PDB entry 8K5A | electron microscopy, 3.30 A resolution | chains C and D of the 9 polymer chains in the assembly

== Chain C ==
Molecule: DNA-directed RNA polymerase subunit beta
Source organism: Escherichia coli K-12
Notes: EC 2.7.7.6
Reference sequence: P0A8V2 (RPOB_ECOLI); residue numbers follow UniProt; this construct covers 3-1342
Chain sequence (1340 residues; row label = number of the first residue in the row):
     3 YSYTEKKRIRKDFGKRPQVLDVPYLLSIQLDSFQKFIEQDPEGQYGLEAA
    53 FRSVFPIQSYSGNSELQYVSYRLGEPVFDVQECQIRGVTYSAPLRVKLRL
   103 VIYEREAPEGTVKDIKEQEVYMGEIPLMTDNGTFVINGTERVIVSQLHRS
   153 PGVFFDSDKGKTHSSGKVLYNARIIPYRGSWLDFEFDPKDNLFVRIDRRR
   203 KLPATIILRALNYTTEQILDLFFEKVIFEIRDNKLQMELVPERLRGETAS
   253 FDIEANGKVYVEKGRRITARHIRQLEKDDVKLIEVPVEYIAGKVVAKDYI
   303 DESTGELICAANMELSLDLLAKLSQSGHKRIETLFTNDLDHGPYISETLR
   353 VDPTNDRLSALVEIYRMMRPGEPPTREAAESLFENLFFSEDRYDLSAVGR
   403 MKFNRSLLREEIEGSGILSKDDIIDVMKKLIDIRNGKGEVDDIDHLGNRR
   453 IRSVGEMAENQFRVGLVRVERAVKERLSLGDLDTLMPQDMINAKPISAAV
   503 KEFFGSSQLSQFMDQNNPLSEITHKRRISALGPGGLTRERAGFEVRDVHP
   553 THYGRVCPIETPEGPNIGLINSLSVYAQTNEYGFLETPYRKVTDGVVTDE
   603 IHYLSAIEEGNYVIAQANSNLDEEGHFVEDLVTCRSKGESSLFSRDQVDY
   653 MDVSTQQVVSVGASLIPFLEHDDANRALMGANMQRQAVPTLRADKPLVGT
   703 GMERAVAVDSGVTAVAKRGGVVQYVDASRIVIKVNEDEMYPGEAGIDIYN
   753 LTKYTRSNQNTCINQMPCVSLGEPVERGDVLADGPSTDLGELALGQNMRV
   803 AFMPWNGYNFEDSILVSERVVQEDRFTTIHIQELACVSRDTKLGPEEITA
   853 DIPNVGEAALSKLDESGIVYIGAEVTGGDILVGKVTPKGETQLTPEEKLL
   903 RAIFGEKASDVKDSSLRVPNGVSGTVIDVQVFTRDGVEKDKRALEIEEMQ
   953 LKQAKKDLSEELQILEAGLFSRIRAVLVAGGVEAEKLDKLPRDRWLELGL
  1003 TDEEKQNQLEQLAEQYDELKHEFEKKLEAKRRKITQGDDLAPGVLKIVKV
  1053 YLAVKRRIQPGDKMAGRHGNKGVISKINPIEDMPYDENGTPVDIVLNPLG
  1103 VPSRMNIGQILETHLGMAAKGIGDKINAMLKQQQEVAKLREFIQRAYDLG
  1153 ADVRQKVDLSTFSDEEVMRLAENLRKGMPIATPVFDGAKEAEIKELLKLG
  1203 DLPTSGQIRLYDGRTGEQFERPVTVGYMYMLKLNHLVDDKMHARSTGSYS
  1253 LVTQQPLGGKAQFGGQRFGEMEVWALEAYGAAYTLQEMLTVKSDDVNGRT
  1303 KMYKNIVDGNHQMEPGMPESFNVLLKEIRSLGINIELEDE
Curated features (UniProtKB/Swiss-Prot):
  - modified residue (N6-acetyllysine): Lys-1022, Lys-1200
  - mutagenesis: Ile-561 (I561S: Resistant to antibiotics salinamide A and B), Ile-569 (I569S: Resistant to antibiotics salinamide A and B), Ala-665 (A665E: Resistant to antibiotics salinamide A and B), Asp-675 (D675A/G: Resistant to antibiotics salinamide A and B), Asn-677 (N677H/K: Resistant to antibiotics salinamide A and B), Leu-680 (L680M: Resistant to antibiotics salinamide A and B), Glu-813 (E813K: Disrupts the enzyme's active center)

== Chain D ==
Molecule: DNA-directed RNA polymerase subunit beta'
Source organism: Escherichia coli K-12
Notes: EC 2.7.7.6
Reference sequence: P0A8T7 (RPOC_ECOLI); residues 14-1376 here = UniProt positions 14-1376
Chain sequence (1363 residues; row label = number of the first residue in the row):
    14 TEEFDAIKIALASPDMIRSWSFGEVKKPETINYRTFKPERDGLFCARIFG
    64 PVKDYECLCGKYKRLKHRGVICEKCGVEVTQTKVRRERMGHIELASPTAH
   114 IWFLKSLPSRIGLLLDMPLRDIERVLYFESYVVIEGGMTNLERQQILTEE
   164 QYLDALEEFGDEFDAKMGAEAIQALLKSMDLEQECEQLREELNETNSETK
   214 RKKLTKRIKLLEAFVQSGNKPEWMILTVLPVLPPDLRPLVPLDGGRFATS
   264 DLNDLYRRVINRNNRLKRLLDLAAPDIIVRNEKRMLQEAVDALLDNGRRG
   314 RAITGSNKRPLKSLADMIKGKQGRFRQNLLGKRVDYSGRSVITVGPYLRL
   364 HQCGLPKKMALELFKPFIYGKLELRGLATTIKAAKKMVEREEAVVWDILD
   414 EVIREHPVLLNRAPTLHRLGIQAFEPVLIEGKAIQLHPLVCAAYNADFDG
   464 DQMAVHVPLTLEAQLEARALMMSTNNILSPANGEPIIVPSQDVVLGLYYM
   514 TRDCVNAKGEGMVLTGPKEAERLYRSGLASLHARVKVRITEYEKDANGEL
   564 VAKTSLKDTTVGRAILWMIVPKGLPYSIVNQALGKKAISKMLNTCYRILG
   614 LKPTVIFADQIMYTGFAYAARSGASVGIDDMVIPEKKHEIISEAEAEVAE
   664 IQEQFQSGLVTAGERYNKVIDIWAAANDRVSKAMMDNLQTETVINRDGQE
   714 EKQVSFNSIYMMADSGARGSAAQIRQLAGMRGLMAKPDGSIIETPITANF
   764 REGLNVLQYFISTHGARKGLADTALKTANSGYLTRRLVDVAQDLVVTEDD
   814 CGTHEGIMMTPVIEGGDVKEPLRDRVLGRVTAEDVLKPGTADILVPRNTL
   864 LHEQWCDLLEENSVDAVKVRSVVSCDTDFGVCAHCYGRDLARGHIINKGE
   914 AIGVIAAQSIGEPGTQLTMRTFHIGGAASRAAAESSIQVKNKGSIKLSNV
   964 KSVVNSSGKLVITSRNTELKLIDEFGRTKESYKVPYGAVLAKGDGEQVAG
  1014 GETVANWDPHTMPVITEVSGFVRFTDMIDGQTITRQTDELTGLSSLVVLD
  1064 SAERTAGGKDLRPALKIVDAQGNDVLIPGTDMPAQYFLPGKAIVQLEDGV
  1114 QISSGDTLARIPQESGGTKDITGGLPRVADLFEARRPKEPAILAEISGIV
  1164 SFGKETKGKRRLVITPVDGSDPYEEMIPKWRQLNVFEGERVERGDVISDG
  1214 PEAPHDILRLRGVHAVTRYIVNEVQDVYRLQGVKINDKHIEVIVRQMLRK
  1264 ATIVNAGSSDFLEGEQVEYSRVKIANRELEANGKVGATYSRDLLGITKAS
  1314 LATESFISAASFQETTRVLTEAAVAGKRDELRGLKENVIVGRLIPAGTGY
  1364 AYHQDRMRRRAAG
Disordered / not traced: 933-943
Curated features (UniProtKB/Swiss-Prot):
  - binding site (Zn(2+)): Cys-70, Cys-72, Cys-85, Cys-88, Cys-814, Cys-888, Cys-895, Cys-898
  - binding site (Mg(2+)): Asp-460, Asp-462, Asp-464
  - modified residue: Lys-983 (N6-acetyllysine)
  - mutagenesis: Gln-504 (Q504P: Resistant to antibiotics salinamide A and B), Asn-690 (N690D: Resistant to antibiotics salinamide A and B), Met-697 (M697V: Resistant to antibiotics salinamide A and B), Ala-735 (A735T: Resistant to antibiotics salinamide A and B), Arg-738 (R738C/H/P/S: Resistant to antibiotics salinamide A and B), Ala-748 (A748E: Resistant to antibiotics salinamide A and B), Pro-758 (P758S/T: Resistant to antibiotics salinamide A and B), Phe-763 (F763C: Resistant to antibiotics salinamide A and B), Ser-775 (S775A: Resistant to antibiotics salinamide A and B), Ala-779 (A779T/V: Resistant to antibiotics salinamide A and B), Arg-780 (R780C: Resistant to antibiotics salinamide A and B), Gly-782 (G782A/C: Resistant to antibiotics salinamide A and B), 1 further mutagenesis entry in UniProt

== Chain C / chain D interface ==
Contacting residue pairs (329):
  Phe-545(C) / Lys-781(D)
  Arg-548(C) / Arg-780(D)  hydrogen bond (backbone-side chain)
  Asp-549(C) / His-777(D)  salt bridge
  Asp-549(C) / Arg-780(D)  hydrogen bond (backbone-side chain)
  Asp-549(C) / Lys-781(D)  salt bridge
  Val-550(C) / His-777(D)
  Val-550(C) / Arg-780(D)
  Tyr-555(C) / Val-769(D)
  Tyr-555(C) / Phe-773(D)  hydrophobic
  Pro-560(C) / Phe-773(D)  hydrophobic
  Pro-560(C) / Thr-776(D)
  Pro-560(C) / Arg-780(D)  hydrogen bond (backbone-side chain)
  Ile-561(C) / Tyr-772(D)  hydrophobic
  Ile-561(C) / Thr-776(D)
  Ile-569(C) / Arg-780(D)
  Ile-569(C) / Leu-783(D)  hydrophobic
  Gly-570(C) / Arg-780(D)
  Gln-618(C) / Val-769(D)
  Gln-618(C) / Leu-770(D)
  Asn-620(C) / Val-769(D)  hydrogen bond (side chain-backbone)
  Ser-642(C) / Leu-770(D)
  Thr-657(C) / Val-769(D)
  Val-660(C) / Val-769(D)  hydrophobic
  Leu-671(C) / Tyr-772(D)
  Glu-672(C) / Glu-765(D)
  Glu-672(C) / Gly-766(D)
  Glu-672(C) / Leu-767(D)  hydrogen bond (backbone-backbone)
  His-673(C) / Phe-763(D)  hydrogen bond (side chain-backbone)
  His-673(C) / Arg-764(D)
  His-673(C) / Glu-765(D)  hydrogen bond (side chain-backbone)
  His-673(C) / Gly-766(D)
  Asp-674(C) / Phe-763(D)
  Asp-674(C) / Tyr-772(D)
  Asp-675(C) / Arg-744(D)  salt bridge
  Asp-675(C) / Phe-763(D)
  Asp-675(C) / Tyr-772(D)
  Ala-676(C) / Tyr-772(D)
  Ala-676(C) / Thr-776(D)
  Ala-676(C) / Ala-779(D)  hydrophobic
  Asn-677(C) / Ala-779(D)
  Asn-677(C) / Leu-783(D)
  Ala-679(C) / Tyr-772(D)
  Leu-680(C) / Leu-783(D)  hydrophobic
  Phe-804(C) / Ser-638(D)  hydrogen bond (backbone-side chain)
  Met-805(C) / Ala-633(D)
  Met-805(C) / Ala-637(D)
  Pro-806(C) / Asp-505(D)
  Pro-806(C) / Ala-637(D)
  Asn-808(C) / Pro-359(D)
  Asn-808(C) / Ala-633(D)
  Gly-809(C) / Val-357(D)
  Gly-809(C) / Pro-359(D)
  Gly-809(C) / Phe-629(D)
  Tyr-810(C) / Pro-359(D)
  Tyr-810(C) / Tyr-360(D)
  Asn-811(C) / Asp-505(D)
  Phe-812(C) / Val-357(D)  hydrophobic
  Phe-812(C) / Pro-451(D)
  Phe-812(C) / Phe-461(D)  hydrophobic
  Phe-812(C) / Ser-503(D)
  Phe-812(C) / Gln-504(D)
  Phe-812(C) / Phe-629(D)  hydrophobic
  Glu-813(C) / Asp-460(D)
  Glu-813(C) / Phe-461(D)
  Glu-813(C) / Gln-504(D)  hydrogen bond
  Glu-813(C) / Arg-731(D)  salt bridge
  Asp-814(C) / Phe-461(D)
  Asp-814(C) / Asp-462(D)
  Ser-815(C) / Val-357(D)
  Ser-815(C) / Phe-461(D)
  Pro-897(C) / Lys-76(D)
  Pro-897(C) / Leu-78(D)  hydrophobic
  Glu-898(C) / Glu-69(D)
  Glu-898(C) / Leu-78(D)
  Gln-1061(C) / Lys-445(D)
  Pro-1062(C) / Ala-446(D)
  Gly-1063(C) / Val-354(D)
  Gly-1063(C) / Thr-356(D)
  Gly-1063(C) / Ala-446(D)
  Lys-1065(C) / Asp-462(D)
  Lys-1065(C) / Gly-463(D)
  Lys-1073(C) / Asp-462(D)  salt bridge
  Gly-1074(C) / Phe-461(D)
  Val-1075(C) / Val-354(D)  hydrophobic
  Val-1075(C) / Ile-355(D)
  Val-1075(C) / Thr-356(D)
  Val-1075(C) / Gly-463(D)
  Ile-1076(C) / Thr-356(D)
  Ser-1077(C) / Thr-356(D)
  Lys-1078(C) / Tyr-360(D)
  Lys-1078(C) / Gln-448(D)
  Asn-1099(C) / Gln-504(D)
  Pro-1100(C) / Ala-637(D)
  Pro-1100(C) / Val-639(D)  hydrophobic
  Pro-1100(C) / Met-725(D)
  Leu-1101(C) / Gln-504(D)
  Leu-1101(C) / Asp-505(D)
  Leu-1101(C) / Met-725(D)  hydrophobic
  Leu-1101(C) / Ala-730(D)  hydrophobic
  Leu-1101(C) / Arg-731(D)
  Val-1103(C) / Val-639(D)  hydrophobic
  Pro-1104(C) / Ile-722(D)  hydrophobic
  Pro-1104(C) / Met-725(D)  hydrophobic
  Pro-1104(C) / Gln-736(D)
  Pro-1104(C) / Leu-740(D)  hydrophobic
  Ser-1105(C) / Arg-731(D)
  Ser-1105(C) / Gln-736(D)
  Arg-1106(C) / Asp-462(D)  salt bridge
  Arg-1106(C) / Arg-731(D)
  Met-1107(C) / Gln-736(D)
  Met-1107(C) / Gln-739(D)  hydrogen bond
  Met-1107(C) / Leu-740(D)  hydrophobic
  Met-1107(C) / Phe-763(D)
  Ile-1109(C) / Met-644(D)  hydrophobic
  Ile-1109(C) / Leu-740(D)  hydrophobic
  Ile-1109(C) / Phe-763(D)
  Ile-1109(C) / Arg-764(D)
  Ile-1112(C) / Val-639(D)
  Ile-1112(C) / Gly-640(D)
  His-1116(C) / Gly-640(D)
  His-1116(C) / Ile-641(D)  hydrogen bond (side chain-backbone)
  Phe-1187(C) / Leu-767(D)
  Phe-1187(C) / Val-769(D)  hydrophobic
  Phe-1187(C) / Tyr-772(D)  hydrophobic
  Glu-1192(C) / Ile-641(D)
  Glu-1192(C) / Arg-764(D)  salt bridge
  Lys-1196(C) / Asp-642(D)  salt bridge
  Ser-1207(C) / Asp-642(D)  hydrogen bond
  Thr-1217(C) / Arg-634(D)
  Glu-1219(C) / Arg-634(D)  salt bridge
  Phe-1221(C) / Ala-633(D)
  Phe-1221(C) / Arg-634(D)
  Glu-1222(C) / Tyr-512(D)
  Glu-1222(C) / Arg-634(D)  hydrogen bond (backbone-backbone)
  Glu-1222(C) / Ser-635(D)
  Arg-1223(C) / Tyr-512(D)
  Arg-1223(C) / Ser-635(D)
  Arg-1223(C) / Gly-636(D)
  Arg-1223(C) / Ala-637(D)
  Arg-1223(C) / Phe-719(D)  hydrogen bond (side chain-backbone)
  Arg-1223(C) / Ser-721(D)  hydrogen bond
  Arg-1223(C) / Met-724(D)
  Val-1225(C) / Gly-636(D)
  Val-1225(C) / Ser-638(D)
  Thr-1226(C) / Ser-638(D)  hydrogen bond
  Thr-1226(C) / Val-639(D)  hydrogen bond (side chain-backbone)
  Thr-1226(C) / Gly-640(D)
  Val-1239(C) / Val-354(D)  hydrophobic
  Val-1239(C) / Lys-445(D)
  Asp-1240(C) / Lys-445(D)  salt bridge
  Lys-1242(C) / Arg-352(D)
  Lys-1242(C) / Ser-353(D)
  Lys-1242(C) / Gln-465(D)
  Met-1243(C) / Arg-352(D)
  Met-1243(C) / Met-372(D)  hydrophobic
  Met-1243(C) / Lys-445(D)
  His-1244(C) / Gly-351(D)
  His-1244(C) / Arg-352(D)  hydrogen bond (backbone-backbone)
  Ala-1245(C) / Ser-350(D)
  Ala-1245(C) / Gly-351(D)
  Arg-1246(C) / Asp-348(D)  salt bridge
  Arg-1246(C) / Tyr-349(D)  hydrogen bond (backbone-backbone)
  Arg-1246(C) / Ser-350(D)  hydrogen bond (backbone-backbone)
  Arg-1246(C) / Glu-375(D)
  Arg-1246(C) / Leu-376(D)
  Ser-1247(C) / Asp-348(D)
  Ser-1247(C) / Tyr-349(D)
  Ser-1247(C) / Glu-375(D)
  Ser-1247(C) / Lys-378(D)
  Ser-1247(C) / Pro-379(D)
  Tyr-1251(C) / Asp-348(D)
  Val-1254(C) / Val-253(D)  hydrophobic
  Val-1254(C) / Arg-339(D)  hydrogen bond (backbone-side chain)
  Gln-1257(C) / Gly-344(D)
  Gln-1257(C) / Lys-345(D)  hydrogen bond (side chain-backbone)
  Gln-1257(C) / Arg-346(D)  hydrogen bond (side chain-backbone)
  Pro-1258(C) / Arg-346(D)
  Pro-1258(C) / Asp-348(D)
  Leu-1259(C) / Arg-346(D)
  Phe-1265(C) / Arg-346(D)
  Gly-1267(C) / Arg-346(D)
  Gly-1267(C) / Val-347(D)
  Gln-1268(C) / Lys-345(D)
  Gln-1268(C) / Arg-346(D)
  Gln-1268(C) / Val-347(D)  hydrogen bond (backbone-backbone)
  Gln-1268(C) / Ser-350(D)
  Gln-1268(C) / Gly-351(D)
  Gln-1268(C) / Arg-352(D)  hydrogen bond
  Arg-1269(C) / Gly-344(D)
  Arg-1269(C) / Lys-345(D)
  Arg-1269(C) / Arg-346(D)
  Arg-1269(C) / Arg-352(D)
  Phe-1270(C) / Lys-345(D)  hydrogen bond (backbone-backbone)
  Phe-1270(C) / His-469(D)
  Gly-1271(C) / Lys-345(D)
  Glu-1272(C) / Gln-335(D)
  Glu-1272(C) / Leu-342(D)
  Glu-1272(C) / Lys-345(D)
  Glu-1272(C) / Arg-798(D)  salt bridge
  Met-1273(C) / Thr-428(D)  hydrogen bond (backbone-side chain)
  Met-1273(C) / Thr-797(D)
  Glu-1274(C) / Asn-424(D)
  Glu-1274(C) / Arg-425(D)
  Glu-1274(C) / Ala-426(D)
  Glu-1274(C) / Thr-428(D)  hydrogen bond
  Trp-1276(C) / Thr-797(D)
  Trp-1276(C) / Arg-798(D)
  Trp-1276(C) / Val-801(D)  hydrophobic
  Trp-1276(C) / Val-917(D)
  Trp-1276(C) / Gln-921(D)
  Ala-1277(C) / Arg-431(D)
  Ala-1277(C) / Ile-434(D)  hydrophobic
  Ala-1277(C) / Gln-921(D)
  Leu-1278(C) / Met-484(D)  hydrophobic
  Glu-1279(C) / Ala-914(D)
  Glu-1279(C) / Val-917(D)
  Glu-1279(C) / Leu-1347(D)
  Glu-1279(C) / Ile-1357(D)
  Glu-1279(C) / Ala-1359(D)
  Ala-1280(C) / Arg-431(D)
  Ala-1280(C) / Ile-918(D)
  Ala-1280(C) / Gln-921(D)
  Tyr-1281(C) / Arg-431(D)  hydrogen bond (side chain-backbone)
  Tyr-1281(C) / Leu-432(D)
  Tyr-1281(C) / Ile-434(D)  hydrogen bond (side chain-backbone)
  Tyr-1281(C) / Gln-435(D)
  Tyr-1281(C) / Met-484(D)  hydrophobic
  Tyr-1281(C) / Asn-489(D)
  Gly-1282(C) / Glu-479(D)
  Gly-1282(C) / Leu-483(D)
  Gly-1282(C) / Ala-1359(D)
  Gly-1282(C) / Gly-1360(D)
  Gly-1282(C) / Thr-1361(D)  hydrogen bond (backbone-backbone)
  Ala-1283(C) / Glu-479(D)
  Ala-1283(C) / Met-484(D)  hydrophobic
  Ala-1283(C) / Ile-1357(D)
  Ala-1284(C) / Glu-479(D)  hydrogen bond (backbone-side chain)
  Ala-1284(C) / Ile-1357(D)  hydrophobic
  Ala-1284(C) / Ala-1359(D)
  Ala-1284(C) / Thr-1361(D)
  Ala-1284(C) / Gly-1362(D)
  Tyr-1285(C) / Glu-475(D)  hydrogen bond
  Tyr-1285(C) / Glu-479(D)  hydrogen bond (backbone-side chain)
  Tyr-1285(C) / Leu-1356(D)  hydrophobic
  Tyr-1285(C) / Thr-1361(D)
  Tyr-1285(C) / Tyr-1365(D)
  Thr-1286(C) / Ala-476(D)
  Thr-1286(C) / Glu-479(D)  hydrogen bond (backbone-side chain)
  Gln-1288(C) / Leu-1356(D)
  Glu-1289(C) / Thr-473(D)
  Glu-1289(C) / Ala-476(D)
  Met-1290(C) / Val-347(D)
  Met-1290(C) / Leu-422(D)  hydrophobic
  Met-1290(C) / His-469(D)
  Thr-1292(C) / Gly-1354(D)
  Lys-1294(C) / Val-347(D)
  Lys-1294(C) / Asp-348(D)
  Lys-1294(C) / Leu-472(D)
  Ser-1295(C) / Val-347(D)
  Asn-1299(C) / Thr-95(D)
  Met-1304(C) / Leu-472(D)  hydrophobic
  Tyr-1305(C) / Tyr-349(D)
  Tyr-1305(C) / Pro-379(D)  hydrophobic
  Tyr-1305(C) / Tyr-382(D)
  Ile-1308(C) / Pro-379(D)  hydrophobic
  Ile-1308(C) / Phe-380(D)  hydrophobic
  Ile-1308(C) / Leu-472(D)  hydrophobic
  Val-1309(C) / Gly-383(D)
  His-1313(C) / Phe-380(D)
  His-1313(C) / His-419(D)
  His-1313(C) / Leu-472(D)
  His-1313(C) / Thr-473(D)  hydrogen bond (backbone-side chain)
  His-1313(C) / Leu-474(D)
  His-1313(C) / Gln-477(D)  hydrogen bond
  Gln-1314(C) / Thr-473(D)
  Met-1315(C) / Thr-473(D)
  Pro-1317(C) / Glu-16(D)
  Met-1319(C) / Thr-14(D)
  Pro-1320(C) / Gly-1354(D)
  Pro-1320(C) / Arg-1355(D)
  Glu-1321(C) / Arg-99(D)  salt bridge
  Ser-1322(C) / Gln-340(D)
  Phe-1323(C) / Val-1353(D)
  Phe-1323(C) / Arg-1355(D)
  Val-1325(C) / Arg-337(D)
  Leu-1326(C) / Arg-337(D)
  Lys-1328(C) / Arg-99(D)
  Lys-1328(C) / Leu-245(D)
  Lys-1328(C) / Leu-249(D)
  Glu-1329(C) / Leu-245(D)
  Glu-1329(C) / Met-330(D)
  Glu-1329(C) / Ile-331(D)
  Ile-1330(C) / Ile-331(D)  hydrophobic
  Arg-1331(C) / Trp-33(D)
  Arg-1331(C) / Pro-243(D)
  Ser-1332(C) / Pro-243(D)  hydrogen bond (side chain-backbone)
  Ser-1332(C) / Val-244(D)  hydrogen bond (side chain-backbone)
  Ser-1332(C) / Leu-245(D)  hydrogen bond (side chain-backbone)
  Leu-1333(C) / His-113(D)
  Leu-1333(C) / Trp-115(D)  hydrophobic
  Leu-1333(C) / Leu-327(D)  hydrophobic
  Leu-1333(C) / Ile-331(D)  hydrophobic
  Gly-1334(C) / Ala-25(D)  hydrogen bond (backbone-backbone)
  Gly-1334(C) / Pro-243(D)
  Ile-1335(C) / Ile-22(D)  hydrophobic
  Ile-1335(C) / Ala-23(D)
  Ile-1335(C) / Ala-25(D)
  Ile-1335(C) / Trp-33(D)
  Asn-1336(C) / Ala-23(D)  hydrogen bond (backbone-backbone)
  Asn-1336(C) / Leu-24(D)
  Asn-1336(C) / Ala-25(D)  hydrogen bond (side chain-backbone)
  Asn-1336(C) / Met-29(D)
  Asn-1336(C) / Trp-33(D)
  Ile-1337(C) / Ile-20(D)  hydrophobic
  Ile-1337(C) / Lys-21(D)
  Glu-1338(C) / Ile-20(D)
  Glu-1338(C) / Lys-21(D)  hydrogen bond (backbone-backbone)
  Glu-1338(C) / Ala-23(D)
  Leu-1339(C) / Phe-17(D)  hydrophobic
  Glu-1340(C) / Phe-17(D)
  Glu-1340(C) / Asp-18(D)
  Glu-1340(C) / Ala-19(D)
  Glu-1340(C) / Lys-21(D)
  Glu-1340(C) / Arg-1341(D)  salt bridge
  Asp-1341(C) / Phe-17(D)
  Asp-1341(C) / Arg-1341(D)
  Glu-1342(C) / Asp-18(D)
  Glu-1342(C) / Ala-19(D)
  Glu-1342(C) / Met-1370(D)
Also at the interface, not in a pair above, chain C (160 interface residues in all): Ala-543, His-551, Pro-552, His-554, Thr-563, Asn-573, Cys-636, Arg-637, Gly-640, Trp-807, Leu-901, Leu-1113, Thr-1206, Gln-1209, Pro-1224, Thr-1248, Thr-1255, Leu-1287, Leu-1291, Asp-1296, Arg-1301, Gly-1318
Also at the interface, not in a pair above, chain D (179 interface residues in all): Tyr-68, Arg-81, Lys-96, Glu-100, Leu-252, Tyr-269, Leu-343, Pro-369, Glu-386, Lys-398, Leu-429, His-430, Gly-444, Ala-459, Ala-467, Val-470, Pro-471, Leu-508, Ala-632, Gly-732, Pro-750, Asn-768, Ile-774, Ser-775, Ala-784, Leu-788, Gly-794, Asp-802, Ala-1336, Glu-1343

== In short ==
160 residues of chain C and 179 residues of chain D are in contact; the contacts include 44 hydrogen bonds and
14 salt bridges. Polar pairs include Asp-549(C)/His-777(D), Asp-549(C)/Lys-781(D) and Asp-675(C)/Arg-744(D).
Chain C is DNA-directed RNA polymerase subunit beta and chain D is DNA-directed RNA polymerase subunit beta',
both from Escherichia coli K-12; the structure, The cryo-EM map of open TIEA-TEC complex, was determined by
electron microscopy.
